Entry 8WYA (electron microscopy, 3.62 A resolution); this record covers chains B and C of the 6 polymer chains in the assembly.

# Chain B
Name: SIR2 family protein
From: Bacillus subtilis
Notes: engineered mutation(s): WP_029317421.1
Amino-acid sequence (1005 residues; each row starts with the number of its first residue):
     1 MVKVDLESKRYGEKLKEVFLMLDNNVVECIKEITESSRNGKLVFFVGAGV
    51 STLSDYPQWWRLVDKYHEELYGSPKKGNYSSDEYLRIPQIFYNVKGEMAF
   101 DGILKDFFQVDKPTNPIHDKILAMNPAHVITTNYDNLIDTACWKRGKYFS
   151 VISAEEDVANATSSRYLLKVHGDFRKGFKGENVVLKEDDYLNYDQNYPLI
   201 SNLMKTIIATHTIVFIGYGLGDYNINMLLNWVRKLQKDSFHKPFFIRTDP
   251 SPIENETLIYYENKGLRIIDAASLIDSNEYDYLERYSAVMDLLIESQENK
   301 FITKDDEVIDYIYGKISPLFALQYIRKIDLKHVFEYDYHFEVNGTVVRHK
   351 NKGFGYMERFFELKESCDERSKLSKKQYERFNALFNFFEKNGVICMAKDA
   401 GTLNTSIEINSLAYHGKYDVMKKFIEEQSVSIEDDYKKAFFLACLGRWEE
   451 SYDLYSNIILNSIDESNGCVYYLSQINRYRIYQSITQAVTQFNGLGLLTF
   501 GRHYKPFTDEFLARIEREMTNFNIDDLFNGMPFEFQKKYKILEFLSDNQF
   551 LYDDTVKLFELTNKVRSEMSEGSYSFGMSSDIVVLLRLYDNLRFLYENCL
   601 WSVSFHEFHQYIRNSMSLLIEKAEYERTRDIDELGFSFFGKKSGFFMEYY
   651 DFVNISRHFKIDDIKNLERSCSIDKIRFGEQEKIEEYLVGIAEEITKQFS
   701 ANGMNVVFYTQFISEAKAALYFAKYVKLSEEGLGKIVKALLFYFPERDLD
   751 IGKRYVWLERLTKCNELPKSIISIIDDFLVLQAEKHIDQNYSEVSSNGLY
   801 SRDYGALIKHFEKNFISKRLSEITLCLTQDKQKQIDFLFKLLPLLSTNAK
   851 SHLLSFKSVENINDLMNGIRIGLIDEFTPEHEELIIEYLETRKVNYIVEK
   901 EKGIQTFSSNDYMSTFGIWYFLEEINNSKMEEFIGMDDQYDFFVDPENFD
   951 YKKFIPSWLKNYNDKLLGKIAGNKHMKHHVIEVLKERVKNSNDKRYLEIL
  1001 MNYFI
Disordered / not traced: 1-22, 75-78, 300-301, 368-372, 400-405, 464-466, 547-550, 563-578, 629-643, 898-902
From the paper describing this entry:
  - mutagenesis - W59A, N133A, D135A, H171A, Y282A: decreased catalytic activity with Bacillus phage SPbeta tube protein (chain C)
  - mutagenesis - T52A, W60A, D188A, T248A: unchanged growth with Bacillus phage SPbeta tube protein (chain C)
  - mutagenesis - T52A, W60A, T248A: unchanged catalytic activity with Bacillus phage SPbeta tube protein (chain C)
  - mutagenesis - Y282A: decreased growth with Bacillus phage SPbeta tube protein (chain C)
  - catalytic residues: His-171 (citing earlier work)
  - catalytic residues: Asn-133

# Chain C
Name: Bacillus phage SPbeta tube protein
From: Bacillus phage SPBc2
UniProtKB: A0A162TY69 (A0A162TY69_BACIU); residue numbers follow UniProt; this construct covers 1-264
Amino-acid sequence (264 residues; row label = number of the first residue in the row):
     1 MKTVIQDTADVYFKRKSDGKLVFTAEAQTASFSQAISEEKLRGGIGNKPL
    51 YILKSEKEINLTVKNAFFDLEWLAMTQGETIQEETKVKVFDREHGLIVDD
   101 TNKVTLKGKPVSDVTFYNKKGLTYKIAVSTDGTYTIPTAFAAAKDKLTAV
   151 YQIEKVGRRLAIKASKFSERYEVEYRTIAYNPDTEEVYSDIYIQFPNVSP
   201 SGEFEMSLENGNALAPEIKFEALADTDTDEMAVVIEASRDENTAAPVEDT
   251 TGSTQSSDLGGTTE
Disordered / not traced: 1-7, 43-47, 78-169, 177-190, 212-213, 237-264

# Interface between chain B and chain C
Residue-residue contacts (89; chain B residue first):
  Arg-480(B) / Leu-208(C)
  Gln-483(B) / Leu-208(C)  hydrogen bond (side chain-backbone)
  Ser-484(B) / Met-206(C)
  Gln-487(B) / Phe-204(C)
  Gln-487(B) / Met-206(C)
  Gln-487(B) / Gly-211(C)
  Gln-491(B) / Phe-204(C)
  Gly-494(B) / Phe-68(C)
  Leu-495(B) / Ile-218(C)  hydrophobic
  Leu-497(B) / Thr-76(C)
  Leu-498(B) / Phe-23(C)  hydrophobic
  Leu-498(B) / Trp-72(C)  hydrophobic
  Leu-498(B) / Tyr-171(C)
  Leu-498(B) / Pro-200(C)
  Thr-499(B) / Gly-202(C)
  His-503(B) / Thr-76(C)
  His-503(B) / Gln-77(C)
  Ser-604(B) / Glu-205(C)
  Ser-604(B) / Met-206(C)
  Phe-605(B) / Glu-205(C)  hydrogen bond (backbone-side chain)
  Phe-605(B) / Met-206(C)
  Phe-605(B) / Ser-207(C)
  Phe-605(B) / Leu-208(C)
  His-606(B) / Glu-205(C)
  His-606(B) / Met-206(C)  hydrogen bond (backbone-backbone)
  Glu-607(B) / Ser-207(C)
  Glu-607(B) / Leu-208(C)
  His-609(B) / Glu-205(C)  salt bridge
  Asp-750(B) / Leu-223(C)
  Lys-753(B) / Glu-221(C)  salt bridge
  Tyr-755(B) / Arg-42(C)  hydrogen bond
  Val-756(B) / Arg-42(C)
  Glu-759(B) / Glu-38(C)
  Glu-759(B) / Leu-41(C)
  Glu-759(B) / Arg-42(C)
  Lys-763(B) / Leu-41(C)
  Ser-792(B) / Asp-225(C)  hydrogen bond
  Glu-793(B) / Asp-225(C)
  Glu-793(B) / Thr-226(C)
  Val-794(B) / Leu-223(C)  hydrophobic
  Val-794(B) / Ala-224(C)
  Val-794(B) / Asp-225(C)
  Ser-795(B) / Leu-223(C)
  Ser-795(B) / Ala-224(C)  hydrogen bond (backbone-backbone)
  Ser-796(B) / Lys-57(C)
  Ser-796(B) / Glu-58(C)  hydrogen bond
  Ser-796(B) / Ala-222(C)
  Ser-796(B) / Leu-223(C)
  Ser-796(B) / Ala-224(C)
  Asn-797(B) / Lys-57(C)
  Asn-797(B) / Glu-58(C)
  Leu-799(B) / Arg-42(C)
  Tyr-800(B) / Ala-224(C)  hydrogen bond (side chain-backbone)
  Tyr-800(B) / Asp-225(C)  hydrogen bond (side chain-backbone)
  Tyr-800(B) / Thr-226(C)  hydrogen bond (side chain-backbone)
  His-810(B) / Leu-41(C)
  His-810(B) / Arg-42(C)
  Asn-863(B) / Thr-226(C)
  Asn-863(B) / Asp-227(C)  hydrogen bond (side chain-backbone)
  Met-866(B) / Ile-52(C)  hydrophobic
  Ile-869(B) / Leu-50(C)  hydrophobic
  Asp-875(B) / Leu-50(C)
  Phe-877(B) / Leu-50(C)  hydrophobic
  Gln-905(B) / Glu-236(C)  hydrogen bond
  Thr-906(B) / Val-233(C)
  Thr-906(B) / Val-234(C)  hydrogen bond (side chain-backbone)
  Thr-906(B) / Ile-235(C)
  Phe-907(B) / Ala-232(C)
  Phe-907(B) / Val-233(C)
  Phe-907(B) / Val-234(C)  hydrophobic
  Ser-908(B) / Glu-230(C)
  Ser-908(B) / Ala-232(C)
  Ser-909(B) / Asp-229(C)
  Ser-909(B) / Glu-230(C)
  Asn-910(B) / Asp-229(C)
  Asn-910(B) / Glu-230(C)
  Asp-911(B) / Lys-57(C)  salt bridge
  Tyr-912(B) / Asp-229(C)  hydrogen bond
  Ile-918(B) / Tyr-51(C)  hydrophobic
  Trp-919(B) / Leu-50(C)
  Glu-924(B) / Leu-50(C)
  Lys-960(B) / Ile-36(C)
  Asn-961(B) / Ile-36(C)
  Asn-961(B) / Lys-54(C)
  Tyr-962(B) / Tyr-51(C)
  Tyr-962(B) / Leu-53(C)  hydrophobic
  Asn-963(B) / Tyr-51(C)  hydrogen bond (backbone-side chain)
  Lys-965(B) / Tyr-51(C)
  Leu-966(B) / Tyr-51(C)  hydrophobic
Other interface residues (no listed pair), chain B (65 interface residues in all): Trp-601, Ser-602, Lys-660, Ser-714, Gly-798, Asp-803, Phe-811, Arg-870, Ile-874, Ile-904, Ser-914, Thr-915
Other interface residues (no listed pair), chain C (49 interface residues in all): Phe-13, Glu-39, Lys-48, Pro-49, Ser-55, Glu-203, Glu-217, Thr-228, Met-231
Interface features reported in the paper:
  - interface residues, chain C: Gln-34(C)

# Summary
65 residues of chain B and 49 residues of chain C are in contact; the contacts include 15 hydrogen bonds and 3
salt bridges. Polar pairs include His-609(B)/Glu-205(C), Lys-753(B)/Glu-221(C) and Asp-911(B)/Lys-57(C). From
the paper: catalytic residues His-171(B) and Asn-133(B); W59A, N133A and D135A of chain B, among others,
reduce catalytic activity with Bacillus phage SPbeta tube protein (chain C); 9 substitutions were tested in
all.
Chain B is SIR2 family protein (Bacillus subtilis) and chain C is Bacillus phage SPbeta tube protein (Bacillus
phage SPBc2); the structure, Cryo-EM structure of DSR2-tube complex, was determined by electron microscopy
together with 8WYB, 8WYC, 8WYD, 8WYE and 8WYF from the same study.
